Entry 2VUM (X-ray diffraction, 3.40 A resolution); this record covers chains B and P of the 16 polymer chains in the assembly.

Chain B:
Protein: DNA-directed RNA polymerase II subunit RPB2
Organism: Saccharomyces cerevisiae
Notes: EC 2.7.7.6
UniProt: P08518 (RPB2_YEAST); numbering as in UniProt (aligned over 1-1224)
Sequence (1224 residues; numbered 1 to 1224; the number before each row is that of its first residue):
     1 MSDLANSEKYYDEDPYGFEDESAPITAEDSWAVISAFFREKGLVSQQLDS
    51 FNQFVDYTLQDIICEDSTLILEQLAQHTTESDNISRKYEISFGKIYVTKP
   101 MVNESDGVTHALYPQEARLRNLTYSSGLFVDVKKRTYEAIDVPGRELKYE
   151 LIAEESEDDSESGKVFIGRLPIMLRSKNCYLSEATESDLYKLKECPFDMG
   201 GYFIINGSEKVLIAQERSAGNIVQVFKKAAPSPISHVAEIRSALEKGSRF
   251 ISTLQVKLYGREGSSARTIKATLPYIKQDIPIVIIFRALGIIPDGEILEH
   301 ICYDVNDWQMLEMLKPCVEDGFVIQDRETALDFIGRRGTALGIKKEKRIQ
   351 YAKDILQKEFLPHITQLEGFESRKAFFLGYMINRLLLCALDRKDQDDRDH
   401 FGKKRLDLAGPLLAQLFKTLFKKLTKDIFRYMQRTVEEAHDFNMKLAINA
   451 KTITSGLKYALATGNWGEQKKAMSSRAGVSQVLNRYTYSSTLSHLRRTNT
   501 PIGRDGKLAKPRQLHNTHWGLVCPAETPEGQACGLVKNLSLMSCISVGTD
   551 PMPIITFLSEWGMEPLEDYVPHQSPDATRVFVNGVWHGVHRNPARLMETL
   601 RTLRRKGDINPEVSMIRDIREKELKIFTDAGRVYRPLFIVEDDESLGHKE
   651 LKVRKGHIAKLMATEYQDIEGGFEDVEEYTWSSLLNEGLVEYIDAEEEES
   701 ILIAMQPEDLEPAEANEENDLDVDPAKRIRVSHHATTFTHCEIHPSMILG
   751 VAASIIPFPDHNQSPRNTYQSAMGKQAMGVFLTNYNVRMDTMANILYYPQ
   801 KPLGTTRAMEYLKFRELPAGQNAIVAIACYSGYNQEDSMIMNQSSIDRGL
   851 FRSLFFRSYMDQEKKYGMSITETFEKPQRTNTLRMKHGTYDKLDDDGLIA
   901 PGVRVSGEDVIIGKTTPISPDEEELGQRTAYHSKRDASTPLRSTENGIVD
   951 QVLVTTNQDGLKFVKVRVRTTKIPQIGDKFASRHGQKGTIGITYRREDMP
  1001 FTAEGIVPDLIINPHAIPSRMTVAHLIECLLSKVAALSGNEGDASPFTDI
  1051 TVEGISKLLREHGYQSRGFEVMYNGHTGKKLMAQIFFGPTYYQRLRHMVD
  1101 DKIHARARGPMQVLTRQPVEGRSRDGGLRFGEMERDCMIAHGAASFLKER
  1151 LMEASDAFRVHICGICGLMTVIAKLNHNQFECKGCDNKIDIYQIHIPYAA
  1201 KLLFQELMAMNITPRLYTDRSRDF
Unresolved in the structure: 1-19, 71-89, 135-163, 336-344, 438-445, 503-508, 669-677, 716-721, 920-932
Ion coordination: Zn2+ near Cys1166 (its only coordinating residue here)
From the paper describing this entry:
  - binding site for Amatoxin: Gln763

Chain P:
Molecule: 11-nt RNA strand
Sequence (11 nucleotides; each row starts with the number of its first residue; numbering starts at 0):
     0 AAAGACCAGGC
Unresolved in the structure: 0
Ion coordination: Mg2+: C10 (shared with 3 residues of chain A)

Chain B / chain P interface:
Contacting residue pairs - 12 pairs, chain B then chain P:
  Ala477(B) - C5(P)  phosphate contact
  Ala477(B) - C6(P)  phosphate contact
  Gln481(B) - C6(P)  hydrogen bond to the sugar
  Gln481(B) - A7(P)  hydrogen bond to the phosphate
  Arg497(B) - G8(P)  salt bridge to the phosphate
  Gln776(B) - G8(P)  phosphate contact
  Gln776(B) - G9(P)  hydrogen bond to the phosphate
  Lys979(B) - G9(P)  hydrogen bond to the phosphate
  Lys979(B) - C10(P)  salt bridge to the phosphate
  Lys987(B) - C10(P)  salt bridge to the phosphate
  His1097(B) - G9(P)  sugar contact
  Gln1112(B) - A2(P)  phosphate contact
Interface residues without a listed pair, chain B (12 interface residues in all): Gly478, Tyr486, Lys1102, Arg1124

In short:
The interface between chain B and chain P involves 12 residues on one side and 7 on the other, with 4 hydrogen
bonds and 3 salt bridges. Polar contacts include Gln481(B)-C6(P), Gln481(B)-A7(P) and Gln776(B)-G9(P). From
the paper: a binding site for Amatoxin at Gln763(B).
Chain B is DNA-directed RNA polymerase II subunit RPB2 (Saccharomyces cerevisiae) and chain P is an 11-nt RNA
strand; the structure, Alpha-amanitin inhibited complete RNA polymerase II elongation complex, was determined
by X-ray diffraction.
